3OKH - chains A and B; structure by X-ray diffraction, 2.50 A resolution.

== Chain A ==
Molecule: Bile acid receptor
Source organism: Homo sapiens
UniProt: Q96RI1 (NR1H4_HUMAN); residues 248-476 here correspond to UniProt positions 258-486 (UniProt number = residue number + 10)
Chain sequence (233 residues; row label = number of the first residue in the row):
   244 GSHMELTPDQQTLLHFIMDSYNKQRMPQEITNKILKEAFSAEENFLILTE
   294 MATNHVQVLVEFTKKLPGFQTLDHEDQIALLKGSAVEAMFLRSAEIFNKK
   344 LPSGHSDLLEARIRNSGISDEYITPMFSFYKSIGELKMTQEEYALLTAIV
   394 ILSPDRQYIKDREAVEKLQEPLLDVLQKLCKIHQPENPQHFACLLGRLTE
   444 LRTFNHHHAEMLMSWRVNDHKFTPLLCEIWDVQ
Disordered / not traced: 244-247, 400, 476
Sequence notes: expression tag (244-247); engineered mutation Ala281 (Glu291 in Q96RI1), Ala354 (Glu364 in Q96RI1)
Small-molecule neighbours:
  - OKH (2-(4-chlorophenyl)-1-[(1S)-1-cyclohexyl-2-(cyclohexylamino)-2-oxoethyl]-1H-benzimidazole-6-carboxylic acid), molecule 1: Gln267, Arg268, Met269, Thr274, Asn275, Ile277, Leu278, Met294, Arg335, Ile339, Lys342, Leu344, His348, Leu351, Leu352
  - OKH, molecule 2: Met269, Ile277, Asn287, Ile290, Leu291, Met294, Ala295, His298, Met332, Phe333, Arg335, Ser336, Ile339, Phe340, Leu352, Arg355, Ile356, Ser359, Ile361, Met369, Tyr373, His451, Met454, Trp458
Curated features (UniProtKB/Swiss-Prot):
  - binding site (chenodeoxycholate): Arg335, Tyr365, Tyr373, His451
  - modified residue: Thr446 (Phosphothreonine)
  - cross-link: Lys279 (Glycyl lysine isopeptide (Lys-Gly) (interchain with G-Cter in SUMO1))

== Chain B ==
Molecule: peptide of Nuclear receptor coactivator 1
UniProt: Q15788 (NCOA1_HUMAN); residue numbers follow UniProt; this construct covers 744-757
Chain sequence (14 residues; numbered 744 to 757; the number before each row is that of its first residue):
   744 KDHQLLRYLLDKDE
Disordered / not traced: 744-745, 756-757
Curated features (UniProtKB/Swiss-Prot):
  - motif: Leu749 to Leu753 (LXXLL motif 5)

== Interface between chain A and chain B ==
Contacting residue pairs - 20 pairs, chain A then chain B:
  Val303(A) - Leu752(B)
  Val303(A) - Leu753(B)
  Lys307(A) - Leu752(B)  hydrogen bond (side chain-backbone)
  Lys307(A) - Leu753(B)  hydrogen bond (side chain-backbone)
  Phe312(A) - Leu753(B)  hydrophobic
  His317(A) - Arg750(B)  hydrogen bond
  His317(A) - Leu753(B)
  His317(A) - Asp754(B)  salt bridge
  Gln320(A) - Leu753(B)
  Ile321(A) - Leu749(B)  hydrophobic
  Ile321(A) - Arg750(B)
  Ile321(A) - Leu753(B)  hydrophobic
  Leu324(A) - Leu753(B)  hydrophobic
  Pro467(A) - Leu748(B)
  Leu468(A) - Leu748(B)
  Leu468(A) - Leu752(B)  hydrophobic
  Glu471(A) - His746(B)  hydrogen bond (side chain-backbone)
  Glu471(A) - Gln747(B)  hydrogen bond (side chain-backbone)
  Glu471(A) - Leu748(B)  hydrogen bond (side chain-backbone)
  Glu471(A) - Leu749(B)  hydrogen bond (side chain-backbone)
Interface residues without a listed pair, chain A (14 interface residues in all): Gln300, Glu304, Lys325, Ile472
Interface residues without a listed pair, chain B (9 interface residues in all): Lys755

== In short ==
Chain A and chain B form an interface of 14 and 9 residues respectively, with 7 hydrogen bonds and 1 salt
bridge. Polar pairs include His317(A)-Asp754(B), Lys307(A)-Leu752(B) and Lys307(A)-Leu753(B). Bound to chain
A: compound OKH. UniProt lists 4 chenodeoxycholate-binding residues on chain A.
Here chain A is Bile acid receptor (Homo sapiens) and chain B is peptide of Nuclear receptor coactivator 1.
Entry 3OKH (Crystal structure of human FXR in complex with
2-(4-chlorophenyl)-1-[(1S)-1-cyclohexyl-2-(cyclohexylamino)-2-oxoethyl]-1H-benzimidazole-6-carboxylic acid)
was determined by X-ray diffraction together with 3OKI from the same study.
